Entry 1AIX (X-ray diffraction, 2.10 A resolution); this record covers chains H and I of the 3 polymer chains in the assembly.

== Chain H ==
Protein: Alpha-thrombin (large subunit)
Source organism: Homo sapiens
Notes: EC 3.4.21.5
UniProtKB: P00734 (THRB_HUMAN); the construct lacks a stretch of the UniProt sequence and is renumbered around it, so the offset changes along the chain: 16-37 = UniProt 364-385; 38-60 = UniProt 387-409; 61-77 = UniProt 419-435; 78-97 = UniProt 437-456; 7 more segments
Amino-acid sequence (259 residues; numbered 16 to 247 plus 30 insertion-coded residues; 3 numbers in that range are skipped by the numbering (no residue carries them; nothing is unmodelled there); the number before each row is that of its first residue; a row labelled like 60A-60I holds insertion residues (60A, then the next letters in order)):
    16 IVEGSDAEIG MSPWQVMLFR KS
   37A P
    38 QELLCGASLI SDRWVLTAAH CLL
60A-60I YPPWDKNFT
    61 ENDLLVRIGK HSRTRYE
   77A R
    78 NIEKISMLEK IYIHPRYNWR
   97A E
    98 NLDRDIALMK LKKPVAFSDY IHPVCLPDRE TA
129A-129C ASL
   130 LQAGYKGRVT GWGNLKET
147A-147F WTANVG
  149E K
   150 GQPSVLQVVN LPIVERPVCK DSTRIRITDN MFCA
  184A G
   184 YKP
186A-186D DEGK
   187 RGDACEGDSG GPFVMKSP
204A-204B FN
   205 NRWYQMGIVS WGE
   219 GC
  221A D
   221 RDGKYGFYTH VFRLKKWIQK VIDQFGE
Unresolved in the structure: 147A-147F, 246-247
Disulfide bonds: Cys42-Cys58, Cys168-Cys182, Cys191-Cys220
Ligand contacts: T19 (phenylmethylenecarboxy-(methyleneamino-formyl-diphenylmethyl)methy-pro-boroval): His57, Tyr60A, Trp60D, Glu97A, Asn98, Leu99, Ile174, Ala190, Cys191, Glu192, Asp194, Ser195, Val213, Ser214, Trp215, Gly216, Glu217, Gly219
UniProt features mapped onto this chain:
  - region: Ala183 to Val200 (High affinity receptor-binding region which is also known as the TP508 peptide)
  - active site (Charge relay system): His57, Asp102, Ser195
  - glycosylation: Asn60G (N-linked (GlcNAc...) (complex) asparagine)

== Chain I ==
Protein: Hirugen
Source organism: Hirudo medicinalis
UniProtKB: P28510 (ITHJ_HIRME); aligned to UniProt positions 55-66 over residues 53-64 (the alignment contains insertions or deletions, so no single offset holds)
Amino-acid sequence (12 residues; numbered 53 to 64; the number before each row is that of its first residue):
    53 NEDFEEIPEE YL
Unresolved in the structure: 53-54
Construct notes: conflict Glu54 (Gly61 in P28510)
Modified positions: Tyr63 (o-sulfo-l-tyrosine; TYS)

== How chain H and chain I interact ==
Residue-residue contacts - 27 pairs, chain H then chain I:
  Phe34(H) with Phe56(I), hydrophobic; Ile59(I), hydrophobic
  Lys36(H) with Leu64(I)
  Gln38(H) with Phe56(I); Glu57(I); Glu58(I); Leu64(I)
  Glu39(H) with Phe56(I)
  Leu40(H) with Phe56(I)
  Leu65(H) with Ile59(I), hydrophobic; Tyr63(I)
  Arg67(H) with Ile59(I)
  Arg73(H) with Asp55(I), salt bridge; Phe56(I)
  Thr74(H) with Asp55(I); Phe56(I); Glu57(I), hydrogen bond (backbone-backbone)
  Arg75(H) with Glu57(I)
  Tyr76(H) with Glu57(I), hydrogen bond (backbone-side chain); Glu58(I); Pro60(I); Tyr63(I)
  Glu80(H) with Tyr63(I)
  Lys81(H) with Tyr63(I)
  Ile82(H) with Ile59(I), hydrophobic; Tyr63(I)
  Met84(H) with Tyr63(I)
Other interface residues (no listed pair), chain H (16 interface residues in all): Met32
Other interface residues (no listed pair), chain I (9 interface residues in all): Glu62

== Overview ==
16 residues of chain H face 9 of chain I across their interface, with 2 hydrogen bonds and 1 salt bridge.
Polar pairs include Arg73(H)-Asp55(I), Tyr76(H)-Glu57(I) and Thr74(H)-Glu57(I). Chain H binds compound T19.
Curated annotation (UniProt) lists 3 active-site residues on chain H.
Chain H is Alpha-thrombin (large subunit) (Homo sapiens) and chain I is Hirugen (Hirudo medicinalis); the
structure, Human alpha-thrombin ternary complex with exosite inhibitor hirugen and active site inhibitor
PHCH2OCO-D-dpa-pro-boroval, was determined by X-ray diffraction together with 1AI8 from the same study.
